PDB entry 9LGO | electron microscopy, 3.51 A resolution | chains J and E of the 10 polymer chains in the assembly

# Chain J
Name: Cyclin-dependent kinase 2-interacting protein
From: Homo sapiens
UniProtKB: Q9BW66 (CINP_HUMAN); numbering as in UniProt (aligned over 1-212)
Chain sequence (242 residues; row label = number of the first residue in the row; numbers below 1 keep their minus sign (Met-29 is residue -29)):
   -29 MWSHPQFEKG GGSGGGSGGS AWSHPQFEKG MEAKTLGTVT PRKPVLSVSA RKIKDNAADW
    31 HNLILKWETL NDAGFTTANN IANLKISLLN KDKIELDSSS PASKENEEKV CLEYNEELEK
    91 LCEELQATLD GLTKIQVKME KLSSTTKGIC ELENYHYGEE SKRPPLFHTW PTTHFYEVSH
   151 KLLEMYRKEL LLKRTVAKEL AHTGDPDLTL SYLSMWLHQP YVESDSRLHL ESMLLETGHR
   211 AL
Not modelled in the structure: -29 to 16, 62-83
Sequence notes: initiating methionine (-29); expression tag (-28 to 0)
UniProt features mapped onto this chain:
  - binding site (Na(+)): Ser202
  - modified residue: Met1 (N-acetylmethionine), Ser69 (Phosphoserine), Ser73 (Phosphoserine)
  - natural variant: Asp177 (D177N: In a colorectal cancer sample)
  - mutagenesis: Pro11 to Pro14 (No effect on interaction with AFG2A and AFG2B), Arg21 to Lys24 (No effect on interaction with AFG2A and AFG2B), Leu162 (L162R: Loss of interaction with AFG2A and AFG2B), Leu178 (L178R: No effect on interaction with AFG2A and AFG2B), Ser181 (S181R: Strongly decreases interaction with AFG2A and AFG2B), Ser184 (S184R: Strongly decreases interaction with AFG2A and AFG2B)

# Chain E
Name: ATPase family gene 2 protein homolog A
From: Homo sapiens
Notes: EC 3.6.4.10
UniProtKB: Q8NB90 (AFG2A_HUMAN); numbering as in UniProt (aligned over 1-886)
Chain sequence (886 residues; each row starts with the number of its first residue):
     1 MSSKKNRKRL NQSAENGSSL PSAASSCAEA RAPSAGSDFA ATSGTLTVTN LLEKVDDKIP
    61 KTFQNSLIHL GLNTMKSANI CIGRPVLLTS LNGKQEVYTA WPMAGFPGGK VGLSEMAQKN
   121 VGVRPGDAIQ VQPLVGAVLQ AEEMDVALSD KDMEINEEEL TGCILRKLDG KIVLPGNFLY
   181 CTFYGRPYKL QVLRVKGADG MILGGPQSDS DTDAQRMAFE QSSMETSSLE LSLQLSQLDL
   241 EDTQIPTSRS TPYKPIDDRI TNKASDVLLD VTQSPGDGSG LMLEEVTGLK CNFESAREGN
   301 EQLTEEERLL KFSIGAKCNT DTFYFISSTT RVNFTEIDKN SKEQDNQFKV TYDMIGGLSS
   361 QLKAIREIIE LPLKQPELFK SYGIPAPRGV LLYGPPGTGK TMIARAVANE VGAYVSVING
   421 PEIISKFYGE TEAKLRQIFA EATLRHPSII FIDQLDALCP KREGAQNEVE KRVVASLLTL
   481 MDGIGSEVSE GQVLVLGATN RPHALDAALR RPGRFDKEIE IGVPNAQDRL DILQKLLRRV
   541 PHLLTEAELL QLANSAHGYV GADLKVLCNE AGLCALRRIL KKQPNLPDVK VAGLVKITLK
   601 DFLQAMNDIR PSAMREIAID VPNVSWSDIG GLESIKLKLE QAVEWPLKHP ESFIRMGIQP
   661 PKGVLLYGPP GCSKTMIAKA LANESGLNFL AIKGPELMNK YVGESERAVR ETFRKARAVA
   721 PSIIFFDQLD ALAVERGSSL GAGNVADRVL AQLLTEMDGI EQLKDVTILA ATNRPDRIDK
   781 ALMRPGRIDR IIYVPLPDAA TRREIFKLQF HSMPVSNEVD LDELILQTDA YSGAEIVAVC
   841 REAALLALEE DIQANLIMKR HFTQALSTVT PRIPESLRRF YEDYQE
Not modelled in the structure: 1-43, 205-314, 337-346, 613-621, 872-886
Sequence notes: conflict Gln454 (Glu in Q8NB90), Gln728 (Glu in Q8NB90)
UniProt features mapped onto this chain:
  - binding site (ATP): Gly394 to Thr401, Gly668 to Thr675
  - modified residue: Thr272 (Phosphothreonine), Ser274 (Phosphoserine), Ser279 (Phosphoserine)
  - cross-link: Lys859 (Glycyl lysine isopeptide (Lys-Gly) (interchain with G-Cter in SUMO2))
  - natural variant: Arg84 (R84Q: In NEDHSB), Ser90 (S90I: In NEDHSB), Ala100 (A100T: In NEDHSB), Thr330 (deletion: In NEDHSB), Ser448 (S448L: In NEDHSB), Val488 (V488L: In NEDHSB), Arg529 (R529Q: In NEDHSB), Trp626 (W626C: In NEDHSB), Asp628 (D628G: In NEDHSB), Arg784 (R784Q: In NEDHSB), Ala844 (A844V: In NEDHSB)
  - mutagenesis: Gly185 (G185E: No effect on protein stability. No effect on interaction with AFG2B), Phe323 (F323I: Reduces protein stability)
Small-molecule neighbours: ATP (adenosine-5'-triphosphate): Gly356, Pro395, Pro396, Gly397, Thr398, Lys400, Thr401, Met402, Gly561, Ala562, Lys565

# Chain J / chain E interface
Residue-residue contacts - 18 pairs, chain J then chain E:
  His138(J) with Lys76(E)
  Thr139(J) with Ile80(E), hydrogen bond (side chain-backbone); Cys81(E); Ile82(E)
  Trp140(J) with Ile82(E), hydrogen bond (side chain-backbone)
  His144(J) with Arg84(E), hydrogen bond
  Asp195(J) with Phe63(E)
  Arg197(J) with Ile59(E), hydrogen bond (side chain-backbone); Pro60(E)
  Leu198(J) with Phe63(E), hydrophobic
  Glu201(J) with Ile59(E); Trp101(E)
  Leu205(J) with Ile82(E), hydrophobic; Pro102(E)
  Glu206(J) with Ile82(E)
  Leu212(J) with Leu72(E), hydrophobic; Met103(E); Ala104(E), hydrogen bond (backbone-backbone)
Interface residues without a listed pair, chain J (12 interface residues in all): Ser202

# In short
12 residues of chain J face 13 of chain E across their interface, with 5 hydrogen bonds. Among the polar pairs
are Thr139(J)-Ile80(E), Trp140(J)-Ile82(E) and His144(J)-Arg84(E). Chain E binds ATP.
Here chain J is Cyclin-dependent kinase 2-interacting protein and chain E is ATPase family gene 2 protein
homolog A, both from Homo sapiens. Entry 9LGO (Cryo-EM structure of the SPATA5-SPATA5L1-CINP-C1orf109 complex)
was determined by electron microscopy.
